7CCS - chains A and B; structure by electron microscopy, 6.20 A resolution (low resolution: residue-level contacts below are approximate; hydrogen-bond / salt-bridge calls are withheld).

[Chain A]
Name: 4F2 cell-surface antigen heavy chain
Organism: Homo sapiens
UniProt: P08195 (4F2_HUMAN); residues 3-631 here correspond to UniProt positions 2-630 (UniProt number = residue number - 1)
Sequence (631 residues; each row starts with the number of its first residue):
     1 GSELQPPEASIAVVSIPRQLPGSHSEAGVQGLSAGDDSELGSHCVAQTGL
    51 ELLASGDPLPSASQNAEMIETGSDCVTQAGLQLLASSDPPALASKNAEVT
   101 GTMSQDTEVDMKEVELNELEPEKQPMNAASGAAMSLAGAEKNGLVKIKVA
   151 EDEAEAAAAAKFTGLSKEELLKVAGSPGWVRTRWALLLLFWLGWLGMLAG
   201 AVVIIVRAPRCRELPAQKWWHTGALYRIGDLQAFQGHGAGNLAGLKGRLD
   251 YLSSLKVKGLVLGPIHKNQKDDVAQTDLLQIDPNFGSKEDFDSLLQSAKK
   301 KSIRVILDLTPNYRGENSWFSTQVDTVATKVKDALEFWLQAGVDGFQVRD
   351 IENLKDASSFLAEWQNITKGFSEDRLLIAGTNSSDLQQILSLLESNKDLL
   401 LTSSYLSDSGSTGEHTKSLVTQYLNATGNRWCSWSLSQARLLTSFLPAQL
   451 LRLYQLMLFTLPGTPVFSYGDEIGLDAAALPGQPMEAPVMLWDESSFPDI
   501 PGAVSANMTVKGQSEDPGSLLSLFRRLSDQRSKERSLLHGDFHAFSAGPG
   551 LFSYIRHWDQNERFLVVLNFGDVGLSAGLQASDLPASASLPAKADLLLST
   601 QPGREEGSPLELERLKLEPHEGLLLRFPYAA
Unresolved in the structure: 1-162
Sequence notes: expression tag (1-2)
Swiss-Prot annotation at these positions:
  - modified residue: Ser104 (Phosphoserine), Thr107 (Phosphothreonine), Ser135 (Phosphoserine), Ser166 (Phosphoserine), Ser407 (Phosphoserine), Ser409 (Phosphoserine), Ser411 (Phosphoserine), Ser528 (Phosphoserine), Ser532 (Phosphoserine)
  - glycosylation (N-linked (GlcNAc...) asparagine): Asn366, Asn382, Asn425 (complex), Asn507
  - cross-link (Glycyl lysine isopeptide (Lys-Gly)): Lys148 (interchain with G-Cter in ubiquitin), Lys167 (interchain with G-Cter in SUMO2)

[Chain B]
Name: Consensus mutated Anionic Amino Acid Transporter Light Chain, Xc- System
Organism: Homo sapiens
Sequence (509 residues; row label = number of the first residue in the row):
     1 MVRKPVVSTISKGGYLQGNVNGRLPSLGSKEPPGQEKVQLKREITLLDGV
    51 SLIVGTIIGAGIFVSPKGVLKNTGSVGLSLVIWAVCGVLSLFGALCYAEL
   101 GTTIPKSGGAYLYILETFGPLPAFLRGWNELLIIRPASTAVISLAFGNYI
   151 LEPFFPTCEPPELAIKLLAAVGILLLTVLNSLSVKWSARVQDFFTAAKLL
   201 ALLIIIVPGVVQLIKGQTQNFKDAFEGSDPSIGGLPLAFYSGLYAYVGWD
   251 YLNFVTEEVKNPEKNIPLAIVISMPIVTVAYVLTNVAYFTTLSPEELLLS
   301 NAVAVTFGERLLGNFSWAVPIFVALSCFGSLNGSLFAMSRLFYVAAREGH
   351 LPKILSMIHVRRHTPLPALIVSGPLTAIMLFLGDLFSLINFMSFGTWLFY
   401 GLVVAGLIYLRYKKPDLHRPIKVPLFIPILFLLTCLFLVAVSLYSDPVNC
   451 GIGFVIILTGVPVYFLFVYWDKKPKWFRRISEKITRHLQLLLEVVPEEDK
   501 LDYKDDDDK
Unresolved in the structure: 1-44, 499-509

[How chain A and chain B interact]
Contacting residue pairs (62; chain A residue first):
  Thr163(A) with Arg478(B); Ser481(B); Glu482(B); Thr485(B)
  Gly164(A) with Pro352(B); Ile354(B); Thr485(B)
  Leu165(A) with Lys353(B); Ile354(B); Met357(B); Thr485(B); Gln489(B); Pro496(B)
  Ser166(A) with Thr485(B); Arg486(B); Gln489(B)
  Glu168(A) with Val494(B); Val495(B); Pro496(B); Glu498(B)
  Leu171(A) with Arg486(B); Gln489(B); Leu490(B); Val494(B)
  Gly175(A) with Leu490(B)
  Trp179(A) with His487(B); Leu490(B); Leu491(B)
  Val180(A) with Leu490(B)
  Arg183(A) with Arg361(B); Leu491(B); Leu492(B); Glu493(B)
  Leu187(A) with Arg361(B)
  Trp194(A) with Val171(B); Leu174(B); Leu175(B)
  Met197(A) with Ala170(B); Val171(B); Leu174(B)
  Leu198(A) with Val171(B)
  Ala201(A) with Ala164(B); Leu167(B); Leu168(B)
  Ile204(A) with Leu163(B); Ala164(B); Leu167(B)
  Ile205(A) with Leu151(B); Phe155(B); Leu163(B); Ala164(B)
  Ala208(A) with Phe155(B); Leu163(B)
  Pro209(A) with Phe155(B)
  Arg210(A) with Phe154(B); Phe155(B)
  Cys211(A) with Thr157(B); Cys158(B), disulfide
  Glu213(A) with Thr157(B)
  Lys533(A) with Glu295(B)
  Gln560(A) with Thr157(B); Cys158(B)
Interface residues without a listed pair, chain A (32 interface residues in all): Leu170, Ala174, Thr182, Leu186, Phe190, Gly200, Arg212, Arg535
Interface residues without a listed pair, chain B (35 interface residues in all): Val178
Cross-chain cystine bridges: Cys211(A)-Cys158(B)

[Overview]
32 residues of chain A and 35 residues of chain B are in contact, with 1 disulfide bond.
Chain A is 4F2 cell-surface antigen heavy chain and chain B is Consensus mutated Anionic Amino Acid
Transporter Light Chain, Xc- System, both from Homo sapiens; the structure, Consensus mutated xCT-CD98hc
complex, was determined by electron microscopy.
